6CNK - chains C and G of the 9 polymer chains in the assembly; structure by electron microscopy, 3.90 A resolution.

== Chain C ==
Molecule: Neuronal acetylcholine receptor subunit beta-2
From: Homo sapiens
Notes: engineered mutation(s): Glu-Arg linker was inserted in the MX-M4 junction between Gln420-Ser421 in the beta 2 subunit.,Glu-Arg linker was inserted in the MX-M4 junction between Gln420-Ser421 in the beta 2 subunit.
UniProt: P17787 (ACHB2_HUMAN); the construct has insertions or renumbered stretches relative to UniProt, so the offset changes along the chain: 1-328 = UniProt 26-353; 337-393 = UniProt 446-502
Amino-acid sequence (403 residues; each row starts with the number of its first residue):
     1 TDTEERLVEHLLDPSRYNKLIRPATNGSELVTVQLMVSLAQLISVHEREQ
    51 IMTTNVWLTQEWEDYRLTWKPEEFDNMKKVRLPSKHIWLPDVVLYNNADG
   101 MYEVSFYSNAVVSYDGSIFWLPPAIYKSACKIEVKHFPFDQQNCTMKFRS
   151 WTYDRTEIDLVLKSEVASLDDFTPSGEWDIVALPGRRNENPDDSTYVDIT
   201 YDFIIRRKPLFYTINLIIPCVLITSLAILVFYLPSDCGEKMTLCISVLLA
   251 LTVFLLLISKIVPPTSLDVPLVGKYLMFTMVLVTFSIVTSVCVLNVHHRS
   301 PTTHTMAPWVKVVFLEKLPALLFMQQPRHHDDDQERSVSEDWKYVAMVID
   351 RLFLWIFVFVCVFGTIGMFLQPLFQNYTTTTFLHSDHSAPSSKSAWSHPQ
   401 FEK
Disordered / not traced: 1, 327-336, 370-403
Sequence notes: linker (329-336); expression tag (394-403)
Cystine bridges: Cys130-Cys144
Covalently attached groups: N-acetylglucosamine (NAG) linked to Asn143
Residues lining bound ligands: (S)-3-(1-methylpyrrolidin-2-yl)pyridine (NCT): Trp57, Val111, Phe119, Leu121
From the paper describing this entry:
  - binding site for (S)-3-(1-methylpyrrolidin-2-yl)pyridine: Val111, Phe119, Leu121
  - contacts within the chain: Tyr95-Arg149 (cation-pi contact), Arg149-Tyr196 (cation-pi contact)
  - binding site for cholesterol hemisuccinate: Cys292

== Chain G ==
Molecule: IgG1 Heavy Chain
From: Mus musculus
Amino-acid sequence (462 residues; each row starts with the number of its first residue; numbers below 1 keep their minus sign (Met-17 is residue -17)):
   -17 MEWTWVFLFLLSVTAGVHSQVQLQQSGAEVMKPGASVKISCKGTGYTFSS
    33 YWIEWVKQRPGHGLERIGEILPGSGSTNYNEKFRGKATFTADKSSKTAYM
    83 QLSSLTSEDSAVYYCARYLPYYYAMDYWGQGTSVTVSSAKTTPPSVYPLA
   133 PGSAAQTNSMVTLGCLVKGYFPEPVTVTWNSGSLSSGVHTFPAVLQSDLY
   183 TLSSSVTVPSSTWPSETVTCNVAHPASSTKVDKKIVPRDCGCKPCICTVP
   233 EVSSVFIFPPKPKDVLTITLTPKVTCVVVDISKDDPEVQFSWFVDDVEVH
   283 TAQTQPREEQFNSTFRSVSELPIMHQDWLNGKEFKCRVNSAAFPAPIEKT
   333 ISKTKGRPKAPQVYTIPPPKEQMAKDKVSLTCMITDFFPEDITVEWQWNG
   383 QPAENYKNTQPIMDTDGSYFVYSKLNVQKSNWEAGNTFTCSVLHEGLHNH
   433 HTEKSLSHSPGK
Disordered / not traced: -17 to 2, 221-444
Cystine bridges: Cys147-Cys202

== Chain C / chain G interface ==
Residue-residue contacts (22):
  Gln141(C) - Tyr103(G)  hydrogen bond
  Glu165(C) - Tyr105(G)
  Val166(C) - Ser32(G)
  Val166(C) - Tyr33(G)  hydrophobic
  Val166(C) - Leu101(G)  hydrophobic
  Val166(C) - Tyr105(G)
  Ala167(C) - Ser32(G)  hydrogen bond (backbone-side chain)
  Ser168(C) - Ser32(G)
  Leu169(C) - Ser31(G)  hydrogen bond (backbone-side chain)
  Leu169(C) - Ser32(G)
  Leu169(C) - Gly55(G)
  Asp170(C) - Ser31(G)
  Asp170(C) - Lys75(G)
  Asp179(C) - Ser58(G)  hydrogen bond
  Ile180(C) - Leu53(G)  hydrophobic
  Val181(C) - Trp34(G)  hydrogen bond (backbone-side chain)
  Val181(C) - Pro102(G)  hydrophobic
  Ala182(C) - Leu101(G)  hydrophobic
  Ala182(C) - Pro102(G)
  Pro184(C) - Tyr104(G)  hydrophobic
  Asp202(C) - Tyr104(G)
  Ile204(C) - Tyr103(G)  hydrophobic
Also at the interface, not in a pair above, chain C (16 interface residues in all): Ser164, Phe172
Also at the interface, not in a pair above, chain G (15 interface residues in all): Thr29, Ser56

== Summary ==
Chain C and chain G form an interface of 16 and 15 residues respectively, with 5 hydrogen bonds. Polar pairs
include Gln141(C)-Tyr103(G), Ala167(C)-Ser32(G) and Leu169(C)-Ser31(G). Ligands of chain C:
(S)-3-(1-methylpyrrolidin-2-yl)pyridine. Covalently linked N-acetylglucosamine: at Asn143(C). From the paper:
a binding site for (S)-3-(1-methylpyrrolidin-2-yl)pyridine at Val111(C), Phe119(C) and Leu121(C); a binding
site for cholesterol hemisuccinate at Cys292(C).
Chain C is Neuronal acetylcholine receptor subunit beta-2 (Homo sapiens) and chain G is IgG1 Heavy Chain (Mus
musculus); the structure, Structure of the 3alpha2beta stiochiometry of the human Alpha4Beta2 nicotinic
receptor, was determined by electron microscopy (same publication as 6CNJ).
